PDB entry 4YM7 | X-ray diffraction, 5.50 A resolution (low resolution: residue-level contacts below are approximate; hydrogen-bond / salt-bridge calls are withheld) | chains AA and AF of the 15 polymer chains in the assembly

Chain AA:
Name: DNA-directed RNA polymerase I subunit RPA190
Organism: Saccharomyces cerevisiae
Notes: EC 2.7.7.6
Reference sequence: P10964 (RPA1_YEAST); residues 1-1664 here = UniProt positions 1-1664
Chain sequence (1664 residues; each row starts with the number of its first residue):
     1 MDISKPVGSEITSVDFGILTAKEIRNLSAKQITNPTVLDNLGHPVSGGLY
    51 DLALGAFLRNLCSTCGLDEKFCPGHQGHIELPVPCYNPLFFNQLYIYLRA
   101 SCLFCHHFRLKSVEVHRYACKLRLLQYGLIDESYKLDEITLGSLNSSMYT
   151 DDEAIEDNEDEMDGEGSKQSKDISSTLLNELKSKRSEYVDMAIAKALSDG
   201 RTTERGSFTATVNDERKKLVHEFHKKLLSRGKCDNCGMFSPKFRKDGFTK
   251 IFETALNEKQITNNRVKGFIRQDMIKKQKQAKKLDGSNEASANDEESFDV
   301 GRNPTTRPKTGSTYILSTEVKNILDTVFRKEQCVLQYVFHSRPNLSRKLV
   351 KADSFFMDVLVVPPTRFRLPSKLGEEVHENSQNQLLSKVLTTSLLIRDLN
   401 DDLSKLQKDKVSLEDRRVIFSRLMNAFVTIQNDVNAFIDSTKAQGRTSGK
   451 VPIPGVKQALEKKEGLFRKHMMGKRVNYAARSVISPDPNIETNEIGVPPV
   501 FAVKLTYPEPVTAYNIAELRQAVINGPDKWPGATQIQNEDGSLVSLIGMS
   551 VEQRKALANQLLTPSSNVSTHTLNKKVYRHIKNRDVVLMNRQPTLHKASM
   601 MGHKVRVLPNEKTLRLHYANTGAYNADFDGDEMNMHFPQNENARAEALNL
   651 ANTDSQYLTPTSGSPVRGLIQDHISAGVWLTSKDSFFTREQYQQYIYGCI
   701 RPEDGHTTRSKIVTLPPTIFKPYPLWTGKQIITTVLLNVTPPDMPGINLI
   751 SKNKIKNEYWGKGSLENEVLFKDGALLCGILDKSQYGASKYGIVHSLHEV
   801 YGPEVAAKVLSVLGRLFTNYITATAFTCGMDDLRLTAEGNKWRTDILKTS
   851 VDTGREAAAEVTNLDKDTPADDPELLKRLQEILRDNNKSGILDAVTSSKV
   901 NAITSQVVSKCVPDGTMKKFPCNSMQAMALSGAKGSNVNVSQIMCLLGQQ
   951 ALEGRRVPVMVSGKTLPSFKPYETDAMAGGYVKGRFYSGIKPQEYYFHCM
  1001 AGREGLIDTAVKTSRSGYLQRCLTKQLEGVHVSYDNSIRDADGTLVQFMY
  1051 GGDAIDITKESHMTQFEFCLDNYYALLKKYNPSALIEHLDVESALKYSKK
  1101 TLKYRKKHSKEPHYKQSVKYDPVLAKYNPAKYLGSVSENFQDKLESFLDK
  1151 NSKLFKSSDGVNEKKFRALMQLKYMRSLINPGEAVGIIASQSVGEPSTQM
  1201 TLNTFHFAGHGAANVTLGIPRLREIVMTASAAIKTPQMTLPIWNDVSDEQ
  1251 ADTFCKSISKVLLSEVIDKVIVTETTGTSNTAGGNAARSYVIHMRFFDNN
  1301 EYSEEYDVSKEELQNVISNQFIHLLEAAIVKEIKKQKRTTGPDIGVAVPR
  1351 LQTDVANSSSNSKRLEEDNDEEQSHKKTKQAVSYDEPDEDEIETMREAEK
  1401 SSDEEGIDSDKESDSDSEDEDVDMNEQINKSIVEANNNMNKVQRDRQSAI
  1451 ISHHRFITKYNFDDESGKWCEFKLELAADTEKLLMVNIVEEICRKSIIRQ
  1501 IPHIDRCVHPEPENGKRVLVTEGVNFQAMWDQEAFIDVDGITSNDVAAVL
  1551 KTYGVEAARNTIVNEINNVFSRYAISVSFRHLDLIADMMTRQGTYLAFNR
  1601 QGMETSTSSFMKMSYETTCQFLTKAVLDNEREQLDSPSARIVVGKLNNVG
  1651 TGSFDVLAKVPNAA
Not modelled in the structure: 143-173, 268-311, 448-450, 1205-1213, 1280-1287, 1350-1434
Curated features (UniProtKB/Swiss-Prot):
  - region: Pro-992 to Glu-1004 (Bridging helix)
  - binding site (Zn(2+)): Cys-62, Cys-65, Cys-72, His-75, Cys-102, Cys-105, Cys-233, Cys-236
  - binding site (Mg(2+)): Asp-627, Asp-629, Asp-631
  - modified residue (Phosphoserine): Ser-889, Ser-1636
Bound ions: Zn2+ site 1: Cys-62, Cys-65, Cys-72, His-75; Zn2+ site 2: Cys-102, Cys-105, Cys-233, Cys-236

Chain AF:
Name: DNA-directed RNA polymerases I, II, and III subunit RPABC2
Organism: Saccharomyces cerevisiae
Reference sequence: P20435 (RPAB2_YEAST); residues 1-155 here = UniProt positions 1-155
Chain sequence (155 residues; row label = number of the first residue in the row):
     1 MSDYEEAFNDGNENFEDFDVEHFSDEETYEEKPQFKDGETTDANGKTIVT
    51 GGNGPEDFQQHEQIRRKTLKEKAIPKDQRATTPYMTKYERARILGTRALQ
   101 ISMNAPVFVDLEGETDPLRIAMKELAEKKIPLVIRRYLPDGSFEDWSVEE
   151 LIVDL
Not modelled in the structure: 1-56, 155
Curated features (UniProtKB/Swiss-Prot):
  - region: Leu-111 to Leu-132 (Leucine-zipper)
  - modified residue: Ser-24 (Phosphoserine)

How chain AA and chain AF interact:
Residue-residue contacts (77; chain AA residue first):
  Ile-3(AA) / Leu-99(AF)
  Ile-3(AA) / Met-103(AF)
  Glu-509(AA) / Pro-117(AF)
  Pro-510(AA) / Ser-102(AF)
  Thr-512(AA) / Ser-102(AF)
  Tyr-514(AA) / Ile-101(AF)
  Tyr-514(AA) / Ser-102(AF)
  Tyr-514(AA) / Leu-111(AF)
  Tyr-514(AA) / Glu-114(AF)
  Tyr-514(AA) / Thr-115(AF)
  Tyr-514(AA) / Pro-117(AF)
  Tyr-514(AA) / Ile-120(AF)
  Glu-518(AA) / Thr-115(AF)
  Leu-573(AA) / Met-103(AF)
  Asn-574(AA) / Ser-102(AF)
  Asn-574(AA) / Met-103(AF)
  Asn-574(AA) / Asn-104(AF)
  Arg-584(AA) / Thr-115(AF)
  Arg-584(AA) / Asp-116(AF)
  Lys-604(AA) / Arg-119(AF)
  Glu-641(AA) / Leu-99(AF)
  Glu-641(AA) / Pro-117(AF)
  Glu-641(AA) / Leu-118(AF)
  Asn-642(AA) / Gly-95(AF)
  Asn-642(AA) / Thr-96(AF)
  Asn-642(AA) / Leu-99(AF)
  Arg-644(AA) / Asp-116(AF)
  Arg-644(AA) / Leu-118(AF)
  Ala-645(AA) / Ala-91(AF)
  Ala-645(AA) / Gly-95(AF)
  Asn-649(AA) / Arg-90(AF)
  Leu-650(AA) / Lys-87(AF)
  Leu-650(AA) / Tyr-88(AF)
  Leu-650(AA) / Ala-91(AF)
  Ser-1033(AA) / Pro-139(AF)
  Tyr-1034(AA) / Thr-81(AF)
  Tyr-1034(AA) / Glu-89(AF)
  Tyr-1034(AA) / Arg-136(AF)
  Tyr-1034(AA) / Tyr-137(AF)
  Asp-1035(AA) / Leu-138(AF)
  Arg-1039(AA) / Pro-139(AF)
  Leu-1085(AA) / Tyr-84(AF)
  His-1088(AA) / Glu-150(AF)
  Leu-1089(AA) / Pro-83(AF)
  Leu-1089(AA) / Tyr-84(AF)
  Ala-1130(AA) / Thr-82(AF)
  Lys-1131(AA) / Arg-79(AF)
  Met-1175(AA) / Tyr-84(AF)
  Arg-1176(AA) / Tyr-84(AF)
  Asn-1180(AA) / Lys-87(AF)
  Pro-1181(AA) / Tyr-88(AF)
  Gly-1182(AA) / Tyr-88(AF)
  Glu-1183(AA) / Lys-87(AF)
  Glu-1183(AA) / Tyr-88(AF)
  Gly-1650(AA) / Tyr-88(AF)
  Thr-1651(AA) / Tyr-88(AF)
  Thr-1651(AA) / Arg-92(AF)
  Ser-1653(AA) / Tyr-137(AF)
  Phe-1654(AA) / Tyr-88(AF)
  Phe-1654(AA) / Glu-89(AF)
  Phe-1654(AA) / Arg-92(AF)
  Phe-1654(AA) / Ile-134(AF)
  Phe-1654(AA) / Arg-135(AF)
  Asp-1655(AA) / Arg-92(AF)
  Asp-1655(AA) / Ile-134(AF)
  Asp-1655(AA) / Arg-135(AF)
  Asp-1655(AA) / Tyr-137(AF)
  Val-1656(AA) / Arg-92(AF)
  Val-1656(AA) / Val-133(AF)
  Leu-1657(AA) / Leu-132(AF)
  Leu-1657(AA) / Val-133(AF)
  Leu-1657(AA) / Ile-134(AF)
  Leu-1657(AA) / Arg-135(AF)
  Lys-1659(AA) / Pro-131(AF)
  Lys-1659(AA) / Val-133(AF)
  Lys-1659(AA) / Ser-147(AF)
  Lys-1659(AA) / Glu-149(AF)
Also at the interface, not in a pair above, chain AA (47 interface residues in all): Ser-4, Val-511, Asn-515, Thr-572, Gly-1043, Asn-1128, Ala-1184, Ala-1658
Also at the interface, not in a pair above, chain AF (45 interface residues in all): Ala-80, Thr-86, Ala-98, Asp-140, Asp-145, Ile-152, Asp-154

Overview:
47 residues of chain AA and 45 residues of chain AF are in contact. Cys-62(AA), Cys-65(AA), Cys-72(AA) and
His-75(AA) form the Zn2+ site 1. Cys-102(AA), Cys-105(AA), Cys-233(AA) and Cys-236(AA) coordinate Zn2+ site 2.
From UniProt: 8 Zn2+-binding residues and 3 Mg2+-binding residues on chain AA.
Here chain AA is DNA-directed RNA polymerase I subunit RPA190 and chain AF is DNA-directed RNA polymerases I,
II, and III subunit RPABC2, both from Saccharomyces cerevisiae. Entry 4YM7 (RNA polymerase I structure with an
alternative dimer hinge) was determined by X-ray diffraction.
